PDB entry 8GIN | X-ray diffraction, 2.75 A resolution | chains C and I of the 6 polymer chains in the assembly

[Chain C]
Name: Cyclic GMP-AMP synthase
Organism: Mus musculus
Notes: EC 2.7.7.86; fragment: catalytic domain, residues 147-507
UniProt: Q8C6L5 (CGAS_MOUSE); residues 147-507 here = UniProt positions 147-507
Sequence (364 residues; numbered 144 to 507; the number before each row is that of its first residue):
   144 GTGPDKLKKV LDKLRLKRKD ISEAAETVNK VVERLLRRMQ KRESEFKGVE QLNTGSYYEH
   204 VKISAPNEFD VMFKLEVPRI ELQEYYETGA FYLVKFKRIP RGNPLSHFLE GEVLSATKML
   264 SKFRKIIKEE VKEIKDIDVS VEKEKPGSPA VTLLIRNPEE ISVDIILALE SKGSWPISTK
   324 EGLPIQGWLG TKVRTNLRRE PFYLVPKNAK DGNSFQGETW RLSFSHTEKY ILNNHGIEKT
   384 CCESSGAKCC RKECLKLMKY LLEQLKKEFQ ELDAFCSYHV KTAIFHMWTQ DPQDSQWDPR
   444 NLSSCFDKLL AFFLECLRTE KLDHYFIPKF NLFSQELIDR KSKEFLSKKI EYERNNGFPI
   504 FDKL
Disordered / not traced: 144-147, 240-246, 252-255, 507
Sequence notes: expression tag (144-146)
Metal / ion sites: Mg2+: Ser199, Glu211, Asp213 (together with ATP); Mn2+: Glu211, Asp213, Asp307 (together with ATP); Zn2+: His378, Cys384, Cys385, Cys392
Small-molecule neighbours: ATP (adenosine-5'-triphosphate): Gly198, Ser199, Glu202, Lys205, Glu211, Asp213, Arg364, Ser368, Glu371, Lys402, Ser420, Tyr421, Lys424, His467
Curated features (UniProtKB/Swiss-Prot):
  - region: Lys372 to Lys395 (DNA-binding)
  - motif: Leu154 to Leu159 (Nuclear export signal), Asp281 to Ser291 (Nuclear localization signal)
  - binding site (GTP): Thr197, Asp307, Arg364 to Glu371
  - binding site (ATP): Ser199, Glu371, Lys402, Ser420 to Lys424
  - binding site (Mg(2+)): Glu211, Asp213, Asp307
  - binding site (2',3'-cGAMP): Asp213, Gly290, Asp307, Lys350, Arg364 to Ser366
  - binding site (Zn(2+)): His378, Cys384, Cys385, Cys392
  - site: Arg241 (Arginine-anchor), Asp307, Ile308 (Cleavage)
  - modified residue: Lys156 (N6-lactoyllysine), Glu176 (PolyADP-ribosyl glutamic acid), Ser199 (Phosphoserine), Tyr201 (Phosphotyrosine), Glu272 (5-glutamyl polyglutamate), Ser291 (Phosphoserine), Glu302 (5-glutamyl glutamate), Lys372 (N6-acetyllysine), Lys382 (N6-acetyllysine), Lys402 (N6-acetyllysine), Ser420 (Phosphoserine), Lys491 (N6-methyllysine)
  - lipidation (S-palmitoyl cysteine): Cys392, Cys393, Cys459
  - cross-link (Glycyl lysine isopeptide (Lys-Gly)): Lys217 (interchain with G-Cter in SUMO), Lys271 (interchain with G-Cter in ubiquitin), Lys335 (interchain with G-Cter in SUMO), Lys372 (interchain with G-Cter in SUMO), Lys382 (interchain with G-Cter in SUMO), Lys399 (interchain with G-Cter in ubiquitin), Lys402 (interchain with G-Cter in ubiquitin), Lys409 (interchain with G-Cter in ubiquitin), Lys410 (interchain with G-Cter in ubiquitin), Lys464 (interchain with G-Cter in SUMO)
  - mutagenesis: Lys156 (K156Q: Mimics lactylation; knockin mice show higher mortality following HSV-1 infection), Asn172 (N172K: Induces alteration of the DNA-binding surface and leads to decreased synthesis of cyclic GMP-AMP (cGAMP); when associated with L-180), Glu176 (E176A: Abolished poly-ADP-ribosylation by PARP1, stimulating interferon production in knockin mice), Arg180 (R180L: Induces alteration of the DNA-binding surface and leads to decreased synthesis of cyclic GMP-AMP (cGAMP); when associated with K-182), Gly198 (G198A: Abolishes stimulation of interferon production; when associated with A-199), Ser199 (S199A: Abolishes stimulation of interferon production; when associated with A-199), Tyr201 (Y201E: Phosphomimetic mutant; reduced translocation to the nucleus following treatment with etoposide), Glu211 to Asp213 (Abolished nucleotidyltransferase activity. Does not affect nuclear localization and tethering to chromatin), Glu211 (E211A: Abolishes ability to promote type-I interferon production), Asp213 (D213A: Abolishes ability to promote type-I interferon production), Lys217 (K217R: Reduced sumoylation), Arg222 (R222E: Impaired tethering to chromatin, leading to constitutive activation in the absence of DNA), 31 further mutagenesis entries in UniProt
What the authors report for this chain:
  - mutagenesis - E211Q/D213N: abolished catalytic activity
  - specificity-determining residues: His467 (proposed by the authors, not directly observed)
  - mutagenesis - R364A (33-fold), H467A: decreased catalytic activity on ATP/GTP
  - mutagenesis - H467A (2-fold): increased catalytic activity on GTP/GTP
  - specificity-determining residues: Ile309, Arg364
  - mutagenesis - R364A (10-fold): decreased catalytic activity on GTP/GTP
  - mutagenesis - R364A (4-fold): increased catalytic activity on ATP/ATP

[Chain I]
Molecule: Palindromic DNA18
Sequence (18 nucleotides; row label = number of the first residue in the row):
     1 ATCTGTACAT GTACAGAT

[Interface between chain C and chain I]
Residue-residue contacts - 17 pairs, chain C then chain I:
  Arg158(C) - DT12(I)  salt bridge to the phosphate
  Leu159(C) - DT12(I)  sugar contact
  Leu159(C) - DA13(I)  phosphate contact
  Lys160(C) - DT12(I)  phosphate contact
  Lys160(C) - DA13(I)  phosphate contact
  Arg161(C) - DG11(I)  base contact
  Arg161(C) - DT12(I)  hydrogen bond to the phosphate
  Arg161(C) - DA13(I)  hydrogen bond to the phosphate
  Arg180(C) - DC3(I)  salt bridge to the phosphate
  Lys184(C) - DT2(I)  phosphate contact
  Lys184(C) - DC3(I)  salt bridge to the phosphate
  His203(C) - DT10(I)  phosphate contact
  His203(C) - DG11(I)  phosphate contact
  Cys385(C) - DT10(I)  phosphate contact
  Glu386(C) - DT10(I)  phosphate contact
  Lys395(C) - DT10(I)  phosphate contact
  Lys395(C) - DG11(I)  salt bridge to the phosphate
Other interface residues (no listed pair), chain C (11 interface residues in all): Ile164

[In short]
Chain C and chain I form an interface of 11 and 6 residues respectively, with 2 hydrogen bonds and 4 salt
bridges. Polar contacts include Arg161(C)-DT12(I), Arg161(C)-DA13(I) and Arg158(C)-DT12(I). Bound to chain C:
ATP. From the paper: R364A and H467A of chain C reduce catalytic activity on ATP/GTP; specificity determinants
His467(C), Ile309(C) and Arg364(C).
Chain C is Cyclic GMP-AMP synthase (Mus musculus) and chain I is Palindromic DNA18; the structure, Structure
of Ternary Complex of mouse cGAS with dsDNA and Bound ATP: with 10mM Mg2+ and ..., was determined by X-ray
diffraction, deposited together with 7UUX, 7UXW, 7UYQ, 7UYZ, 7UZR, 7V0W and 14 further entries.
